Entry 4QZH (X-ray diffraction, 2.60 A resolution); this record covers chains A and U of the 4 polymer chains in the assembly.

== Chain A ==
Name: DNA nucleotidylexotransferase
From: Mus musculus
Notes: EC 2.7.7.31
Reference sequence: P09838 (TDT_MOUSE); the construct lacks a stretch of the UniProt sequence, so the offset changes along the chain: 132-482 = UniProt 132-482; 483-510 = UniProt 503-530
Amino-acid sequence (400 residues; row label = number of the first residue in the row):
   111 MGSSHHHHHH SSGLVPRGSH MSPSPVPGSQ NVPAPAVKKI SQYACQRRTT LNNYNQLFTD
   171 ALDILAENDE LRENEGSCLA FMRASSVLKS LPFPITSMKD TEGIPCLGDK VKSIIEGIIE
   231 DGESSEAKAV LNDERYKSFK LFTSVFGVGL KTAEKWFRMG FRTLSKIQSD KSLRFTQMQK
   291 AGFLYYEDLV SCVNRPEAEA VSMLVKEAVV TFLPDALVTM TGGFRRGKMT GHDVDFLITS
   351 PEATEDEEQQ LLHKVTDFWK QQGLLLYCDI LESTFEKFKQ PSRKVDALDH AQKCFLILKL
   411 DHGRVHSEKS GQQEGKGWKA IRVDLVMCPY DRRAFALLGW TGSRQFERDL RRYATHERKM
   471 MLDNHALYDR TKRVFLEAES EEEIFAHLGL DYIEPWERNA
Unresolved in the structure: 111-148, 384-401, 418-424
Sequence notes: expression tag (111-131); engineered mutation Ala401 (Phe in P09838)
Ion coordination: Na+: Thr253, Val255, Val258 (shared with DA5(U) of chain U); Mg2+ site 1: Asp343, Asp434 (together with 2',3'-dideoxycytidine 5'-triphosphate); Mg2+ site 2: Asp343, Asp345 (together with 2',3'-dideoxycytidine 5'-triphosphate)
Small-molecule neighbours: 2',3'-dideoxycytidine 5'-triphosphate (DCT): Gly332, Gly333, Arg336, Lys338, Thr340, Gly341, His342, Asp343, Asp345, Gly449, Trp450, Thr451, Gly452, Ser453, Arg454, Glu457, Arg461
Curated features (UniProtKB/Swiss-Prot):
  - region: Val258 to Thr262 (Involved in DNA binding)
  - binding site (a 2'-deoxyribonucleoside 5'-triphosphate): Gly333 to Lys338, His342 to Asp345, Gly449, Trp450
  - binding site (Mg(2+)): Asp343, Asp345, Asp434
  - modified residue: Ser134 (Phosphoserine)
What the authors report for this chain:
  - conformationally variable residues (order/disorder transition): Asp396 to Leu398
  - mutagenesis - L398A, F405A: decreased catalytic activity
  - mutagenesis - R461A: abolished catalytic activity
  - mutagenesis - F401A: abolished catalytic activity on in trans

== Chain U ==
Molecule: 6-nt DNA strand
Sequence (6 nucleotides; numbered 1 to 6; the number before each row is that of its first residue):
     1 AAAAAC
Ion coordination: Na+: DA5 (shared with Thr253(A), Val255(A), Val258(A) of chain A)

== How chain A and chain U interact ==
Contacting residue pairs (18):
  Phe256(A) - DA5(U)  sugar contact
  Gly257(A) - DA4(U)  sugar contact
  Gly257(A) - DA5(U)  hydrogen bond to the phosphate
  Val258(A) - DA4(U)  phosphate contact
  Val258(A) - DA5(U)  phosphate contact
  Gly259(A) - DA4(U)  hydrogen bond to the phosphate
  Leu260(A) - DA4(U)  phosphate contact
  Lys261(A) - DA3(U)  phosphate contact
  Lys261(A) - DA4(U)  hydrogen bond to the phosphate
  Thr262(A) - DA3(U)  phosphate contact
  Thr262(A) - DA4(U)  hydrogen bond to the phosphate
  Met288(A) - DA5(U)  sugar contact
  His342(A) - DC6(U)  salt bridge to the phosphate
  Asp343(A) - DC6(U)  phosphate contact
  Phe405(A) - DA5(U)  sugar contact
  Arg432(A) - DA5(U)  hydrogen bond to the phosphate
  Arg432(A) - DC6(U)  salt bridge to the phosphate
  Asp434(A) - DC6(U)  phosphate contact
Also at the interface, not in a pair above, chain A (15 interface residues in all): Val255, Leu381

== Summary ==
15 residues of chain A and 4 residues of chain U are in contact; the contacts include 5 hydrogen bonds and 2
salt bridges. Among the polar pairs are Gly257(A)-DA5(U), Gly259(A)-DA4(U) and Lys261(A)-DA4(U). The paper
reports that L398A and F405A of chain A reduce catalytic activity; conformational variability at Asp396(A); 4
substitutions were tested in all.
Here chain A is DNA nucleotidylexotransferase (Mus musculus) and chain U is a 6-nt DNA strand. Entry 4QZH
(Mouse Tdt, F401A mutant, in complex with a DSB substrate, C-T base pair) was determined by X-ray diffraction
(same publication as 4QZ8, 4QZ9, 4QZA, 4QZB, 4QZC, 4QZD and 4 further entries).
